Entry 4DFH (X-ray diffraction, 1.85 A resolution); this record covers chains A and B.

# Chain A (and B)
Protein: Poliovirus receptor-related protein 2
Organism: Homo sapiens
Notes: fragment: Ig-like V-type domain; chain B of this document is another copy of the same molecule, construct and numbering; everything in this record applies to it too
Reference sequence: Q92692 (PVRL2_HUMAN); residues 2-128 here correspond to UniProt positions 32-158 (UniProt number = residue number + 30)
Sequence (128 residues; each row starts with the number of its first residue):
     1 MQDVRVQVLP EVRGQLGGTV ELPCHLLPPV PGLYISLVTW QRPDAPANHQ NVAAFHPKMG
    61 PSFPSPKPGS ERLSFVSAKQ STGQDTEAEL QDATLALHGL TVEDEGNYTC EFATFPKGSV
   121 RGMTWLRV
Disordered / not traced: 1-3 (chain B: 82-86)
Cystine bridges: Cys-24/Cys-110
Sequence notes: expression tag (1)
Swiss-Prot annotation at these positions:
  - glycosylation: Asn-107 (N-linked (GlcNAc...) asparagine)

# Chain A / chain B interface
Pairs across the interface - 41 pairs, chain A then chain B:
  Tyr-34(A) / Met-59(B)  hydrophobic
  Ser-36(A) / Ser-36(B)
  Ser-36(A) / His-56(B)  hydrogen bond
  Leu-37(A) / Ala-113(B)  hydrophobic
  Leu-37(A) / Thr-114(B)
  Thr-39(A) / Ser-119(B)
  Gln-41(A) / Ser-119(B)  hydrogen bond (side chain-backbone)
  Gln-41(A) / Arg-121(B)  hydrogen bond
  Gln-50(A) / Arg-121(B)  hydrogen bond
  Asn-51(A) / Lys-117(B)
  Asn-51(A) / Gly-118(B)
  Asn-51(A) / Ser-119(B)
  His-56(A) / Ser-36(B)  hydrogen bond
  His-56(A) / Phe-115(B)
  Met-59(A) / Tyr-34(B)  hydrophobic
  Met-59(A) / Phe-115(B)  hydrophobic
  Gly-60(A) / Phe-115(B)
  Pro-61(A) / Phe-115(B)
  Ser-62(A) / Phe-115(B)
  Ser-62(A) / Pro-116(B)  hydrogen bond (side chain-backbone)
  Pro-64(A) / Pro-116(B)
  Pro-64(A) / Lys-117(B)
  Glu-111(A) / Glu-111(B)
  Glu-111(A) / Ser-119(B)  hydrogen bond
  Ala-113(A) / Leu-37(B)
  Ala-113(A) / Ala-113(B)  hydrophobic
  Thr-114(A) / Leu-37(B)
  Phe-115(A) / His-56(B)
  Phe-115(A) / Met-59(B)  hydrophobic
  Phe-115(A) / Gly-60(B)
  Phe-115(A) / Ser-62(B)
  Pro-116(A) / Ser-62(B)  hydrogen bond (backbone-side chain)
  Pro-116(A) / Pro-64(B)
  Lys-117(A) / Asn-51(B)
  Lys-117(A) / Pro-64(B)
  Gly-118(A) / Asn-51(B)
  Ser-119(A) / Thr-39(B)
  Ser-119(A) / Gln-41(B)
  Ser-119(A) / Asn-51(B)  hydrogen bond (backbone-side chain)
  Ser-119(A) / Glu-111(B)
  Arg-121(A) / Gln-41(B)  hydrogen bond
Also at the interface, not in a pair above, chain A (23 interface residues in all): Ala-54
Also at the interface, not in a pair above, chain B (24 interface residues in all): Gln-50, Ala-54, Pro-61, Val-120

# In short
23 residues of chain A face 24 of chain B across their interface, with 10 hydrogen bonds. Among the polar
pairs are Ser-36(A)/His-56(B), Gln-41(A)/Ser-119(B) and Gln-41(A)/Arg-121(B).
Chain A and chain B are both Poliovirus receptor-related protein 2 (Homo sapiens); the structure, Crystal
structure of cell adhesion molecule nectin-2/CD112 variable domain, was determined by X-ray diffraction (same
publication as 4DFI).
